5FXG - chains A and B of the 4 polymer chains in the assembly; structure by electron microscopy, 6.80 A resolution (low resolution: residue-level contacts below are approximate; hydrogen-bond / salt-bridge calls are withheld).

[Chain A]
Protein: N-methyl-D-aspartate receptor GLUN1
From: Rattus norvegicus
UniProt: P35439 (NMDZ1_RAT); aligned to UniProt positions 23-868 over residues 23-868 (the alignment contains insertions or deletions, so no single offset holds)
Sequence (846 residues; row label = number of the first residue in the row):
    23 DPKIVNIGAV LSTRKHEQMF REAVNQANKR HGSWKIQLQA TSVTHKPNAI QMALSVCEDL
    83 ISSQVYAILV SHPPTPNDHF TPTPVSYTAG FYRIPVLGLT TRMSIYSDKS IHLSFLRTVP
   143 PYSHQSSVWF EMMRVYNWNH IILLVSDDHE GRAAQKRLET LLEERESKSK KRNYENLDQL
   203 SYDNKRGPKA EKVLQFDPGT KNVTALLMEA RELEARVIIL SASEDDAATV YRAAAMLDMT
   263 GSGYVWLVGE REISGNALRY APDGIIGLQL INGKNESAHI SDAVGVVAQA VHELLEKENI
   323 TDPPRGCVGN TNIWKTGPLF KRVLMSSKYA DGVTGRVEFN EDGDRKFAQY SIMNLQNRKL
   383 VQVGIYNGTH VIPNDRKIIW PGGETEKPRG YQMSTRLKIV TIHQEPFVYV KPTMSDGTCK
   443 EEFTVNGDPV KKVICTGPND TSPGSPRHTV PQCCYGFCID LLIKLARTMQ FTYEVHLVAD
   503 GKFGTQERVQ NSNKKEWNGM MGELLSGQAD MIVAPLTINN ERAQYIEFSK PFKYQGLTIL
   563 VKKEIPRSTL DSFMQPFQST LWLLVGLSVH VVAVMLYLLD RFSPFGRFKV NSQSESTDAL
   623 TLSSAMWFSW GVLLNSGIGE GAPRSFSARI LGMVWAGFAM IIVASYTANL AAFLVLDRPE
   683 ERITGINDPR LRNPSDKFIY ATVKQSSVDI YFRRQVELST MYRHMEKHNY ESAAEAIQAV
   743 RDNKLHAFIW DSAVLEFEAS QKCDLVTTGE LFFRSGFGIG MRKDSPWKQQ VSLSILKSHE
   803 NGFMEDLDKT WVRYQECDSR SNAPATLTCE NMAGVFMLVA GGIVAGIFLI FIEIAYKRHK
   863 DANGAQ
Unresolved in the structure: 23-24, 53-57, 190-205, 463-470, 566-683, 820-868
Differences from the reference sequence: engineered mutation Gln-61 (Asn in P35439), Asp-260 (Asn239 in P35439), Gln-371 (Asn350 in P35439), Gln-492 (Asn471 in P35439), Gln-512 (Asn491 in P35439), Gln-615 (Glu594 in P35439), Ser-616 (Glu595 in P35439), Ser-618 (Glu597 in P35439), Thr-619 (Glu598 in P35439), Gln-792 (Asn771 in P35439), Cys-831 (Phe810 in P35439), Asn-865 (Arg844 in P35439), Gly-866 (Arg845 in P35439), Ala-867 (Lys846 in P35439)
Reported in the primary citation:
  - conformationally variable residues (domain motion): Arg-684

[Chain B]
Protein: N-methyl-D-aspartate receptor GLUN2B
From: Rattus norvegicus
UniProt: Q00960 (NMDE2_RAT); residues 27-852 here = UniProt positions 27-852
Sequence (827 residues; row label = number of the first residue in the row):
    26 GRSQKSPPSI GIAVILVGTS DEVAIKDAHE KDDFHHLSVV PRVELVAMNE TDPKSIITRI
    86 CDLMSDRKIQ GVVFADDTDQ EAIAQILDFI SAQTLTPILG IHGGSSMIMA DKDESSMFFQ
   146 FGPSIEQQAS VMLNIMEEYD WYIFSIVTTY FPGYQDFVNK IRSTIENSFV GWELEEVLLL
   206 DMSLDDGDSK IQNQLKKLQS PIILLYCTKE EATYIFEVAN SVGLTGYGYT WIVPSLVAGD
   266 TDTVPSEFPT GLISVSYDEW DYGLPARVRD GIAIITTAAS DMLSEHSFIP EPKSSCYNTH
   326 EKRIYQSNML NRYLINVTFE GRDLSFSEDG YQMHPKLVII LLNKERKWER VGKWKDKSLQ
   386 MKYYVWPRMC PETEEQEDDH LSIVTLEEAP FVIVESVDPL SGTCMRNTVP CQKRIISENK
   446 TDEEPGYIKK CCKGFCIDIL KKISKSVKFT YDLYLVTNGK HGKKINGTWN GMIGEVVMKR
   506 AYMAVGSLTI NEERSEVVDF SVPFIETGIS VMVSRSNGTV SPSAFLEPFS ACVWVMMFVM
   566 LLIVSAVAVF VFEYFSPVGY NRSLADGREP GGPSFTIGKA IWLLWGLVFN NSVPVQNPKG
   626 TTSKIMVSVW AFFAVIFLAS YTANLAAFMI QEEYVDQVSG LSDKKFQRPN DFSPPFRFGT
   686 VPNGSTERNI RNNYAEMHAY MGKFNQRGVD DALLSLKTGK LDAFIYDAAV LNYMAGRDEG
   746 CKLVTIGSGK VFASTGYGIA IQKDSGWKRQ VDLAILQLFG DGEMEELEAL WLTGICHNEK
   806 NEVMSSQLDI DNMAGVFYML GAAMALSLIT FISEHLFYWQ FRHSFMG
Unresolved in the structure: 26-31, 396-403, 440-451, 541-657, 803-852
Differences from the reference sequence: expression tag (26); engineered mutation Asp-348 (Asn in Q00960), Cys-557 (Asp in Q00960), Ser-588 (Cys in Q00960), Ser-838 (Cys in Q00960), Ser-849 (Cys in Q00960)
Curated features (UniProtKB/Swiss-Prot):
  - region: Lys-604 to Pro-623 (Pore-forming)
  - binding site (Zn(2+)): His-127, Glu-284
  - binding site (L-glutamate): Thr-514, Arg-519, Ser-690, Thr-691, Asp-732
  - site: Asn-615 (Functional determinant of NMDA receptors)
  - glycosylation (N-linked (GlcNAc...) asparagine): Asn-74, Asn-341, Asn-444, Asn-491, Asn-542, Asn-688
Reported in the primary citation:
  - conformationally variable residues (domain motion): Glu-658

[Interface between chain A and chain B]
Pairs across the interface (15; chain A residue first):
  Ile-72(A) / Cys-321(B)
  Cys-79(A) / Lys-79(B)
  Pro-106(A) / Phe-114(B)
  Tyr-109(A) / Gln-110(B)
  Cys-329(A) / Asp-77(B)
  Val-330(A) / Asp-77(B)
  Asn-332(A) / Asp-77(B)
  Thr-333(A) / Thr-76(B)
  Arg-510(A) / Phe-194(B)
  Asn-515(A) / Asn-192(B)
  Asn-515(A) / Ser-193(B)
  Asn-515(A) / Phe-194(B)
  Lys-516(A) / Asn-192(B)
  Lys-517(A) / Asn-192(B)
  Lys-517(A) / Ser-193(B)
Interface residues without a listed pair, chain A (14 interface residues in all): Asn-70, Ser-132
Interface residues without a listed pair, chain B (12 interface residues in all): Ala-135, Pro-177, Tyr-322

[Overview]
The interface between chain A and chain B involves 14 residues on one side and 12 on the other. Curated
annotation (UniProt) lists Zn2+-binding residues His-127(B) and Glu-284(B) and 5 L-glutamate-binding residues
on chain B. The paper reports conformational variability at Arg-684(A) and Glu-658(B).
Chain A is N-methyl-D-aspartate receptor GLUN1 and chain B is N-methyl-D-aspartate receptor GLUN2B, both from
Rattus norvegicus; the structure, GLUN1B-GLUN2B nmda receptor in active conformation, was determined by
electron microscopy, deposited together with 5FXJ, 5B3J, 5FXH, 5FXI and 5FXK.
